PDB entry 4C3I | X-ray diffraction, 3.00 A resolution | chains A and F of the 14 polymer chains in the assembly

# Chain A
Name: DNA-directed RNA polymerase I subunit RPA190
Source organism: Saccharomyces cerevisiae
Notes: EC 2.7.7.6
Reference sequence: P10964 (RPA1_YEAST); residues 1-1664 here = UniProt positions 1-1664
Chain sequence (1664 residues; numbered 1 to 1664; the number before each row is that of its first residue):
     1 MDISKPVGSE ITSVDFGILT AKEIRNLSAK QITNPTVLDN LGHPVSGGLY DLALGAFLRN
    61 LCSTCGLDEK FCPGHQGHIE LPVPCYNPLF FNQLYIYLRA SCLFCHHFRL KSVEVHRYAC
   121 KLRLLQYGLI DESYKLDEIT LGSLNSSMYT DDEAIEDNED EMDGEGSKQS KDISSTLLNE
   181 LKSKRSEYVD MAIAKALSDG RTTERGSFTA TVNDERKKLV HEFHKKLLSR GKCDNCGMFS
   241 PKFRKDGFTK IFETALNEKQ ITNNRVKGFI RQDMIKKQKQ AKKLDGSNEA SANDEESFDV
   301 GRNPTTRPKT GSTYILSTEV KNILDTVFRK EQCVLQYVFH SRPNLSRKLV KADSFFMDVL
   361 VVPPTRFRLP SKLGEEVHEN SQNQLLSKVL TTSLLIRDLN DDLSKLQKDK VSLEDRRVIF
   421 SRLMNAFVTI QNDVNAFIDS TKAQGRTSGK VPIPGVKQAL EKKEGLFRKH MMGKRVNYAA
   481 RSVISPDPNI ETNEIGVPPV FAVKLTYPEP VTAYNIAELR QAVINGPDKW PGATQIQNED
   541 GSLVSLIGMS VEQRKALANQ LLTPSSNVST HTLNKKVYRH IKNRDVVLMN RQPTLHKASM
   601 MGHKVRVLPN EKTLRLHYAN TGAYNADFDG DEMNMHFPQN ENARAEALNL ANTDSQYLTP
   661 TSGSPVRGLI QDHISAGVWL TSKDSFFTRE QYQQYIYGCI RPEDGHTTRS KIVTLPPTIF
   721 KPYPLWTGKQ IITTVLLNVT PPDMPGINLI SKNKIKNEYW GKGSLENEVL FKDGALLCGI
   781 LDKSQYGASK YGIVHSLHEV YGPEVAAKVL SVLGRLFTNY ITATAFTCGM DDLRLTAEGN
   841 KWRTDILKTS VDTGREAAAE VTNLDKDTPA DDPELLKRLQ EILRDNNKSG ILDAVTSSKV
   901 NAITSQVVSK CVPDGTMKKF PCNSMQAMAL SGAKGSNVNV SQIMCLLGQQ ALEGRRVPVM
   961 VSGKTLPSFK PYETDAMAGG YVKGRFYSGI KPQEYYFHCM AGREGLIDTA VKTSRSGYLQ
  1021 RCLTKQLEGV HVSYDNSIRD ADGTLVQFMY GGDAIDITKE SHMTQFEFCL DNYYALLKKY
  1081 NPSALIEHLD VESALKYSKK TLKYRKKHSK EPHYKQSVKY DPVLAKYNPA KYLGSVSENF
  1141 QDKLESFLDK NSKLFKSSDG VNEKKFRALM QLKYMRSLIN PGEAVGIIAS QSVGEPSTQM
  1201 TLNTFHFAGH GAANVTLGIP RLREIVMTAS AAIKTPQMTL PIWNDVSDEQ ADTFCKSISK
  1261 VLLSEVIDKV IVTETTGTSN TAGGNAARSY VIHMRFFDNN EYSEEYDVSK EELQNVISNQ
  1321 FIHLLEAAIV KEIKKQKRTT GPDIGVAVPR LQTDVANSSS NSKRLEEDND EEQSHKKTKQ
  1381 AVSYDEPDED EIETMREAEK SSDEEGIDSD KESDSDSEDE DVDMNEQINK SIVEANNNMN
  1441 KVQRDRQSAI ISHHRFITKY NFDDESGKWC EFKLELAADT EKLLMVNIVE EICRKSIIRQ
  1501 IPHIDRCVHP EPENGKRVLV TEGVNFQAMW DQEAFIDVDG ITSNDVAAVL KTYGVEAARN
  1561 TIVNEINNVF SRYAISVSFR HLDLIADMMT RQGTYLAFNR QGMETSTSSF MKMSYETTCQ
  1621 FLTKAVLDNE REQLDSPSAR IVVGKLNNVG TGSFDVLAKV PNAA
Unresolved in the structure: 142-171, 276-311, 407-409, 448-450, 1154-1159, 1206-1213, 1279-1286, 1353-1437, 1664
Bound ions: Zn2+ site 1: C62, C65, C72, H75; Zn2+ site 2: C102, C105, C233, C236
Swiss-Prot annotation at these positions:
  - region: P992 to E1004 (Bridging helix)
  - binding site (Zn(2+)): C62, C65, C72, H75, C102, C105, C233, C236
  - binding site (Mg(2+)): D627, D629, D631
  - modified residue (Phosphoserine): S889, S1636
Reported in the primary citation:
  - conformationally variable residues (helix shift): K1012 to S1016

# Chain F
Name: DNA-directed RNA polymerases I, II, and III subunit rpabc 2
Source organism: Saccharomyces cerevisiae
Reference sequence: P20435 (RPAB2_YEAST); numbering as in UniProt (aligned over 1-155)
Chain sequence (155 residues; each row starts with the number of its first residue):
     1 MSDYEEAFND GNENFEDFDV EHFSDEETYE EKPQFKDGET TDANGKTIVT GGNGPEDFQQ
    61 HEQIRRKTLK EKAIPKDQRA TTPYMTKYER ARILGTRALQ ISMNAPVFVD LEGETDPLRI
   121 AMKELAEKKI PLVIRRYLPD GSFEDWSVEE LIVDL
Unresolved in the structure: 1-54, 155
Swiss-Prot annotation at these positions:
  - region: L111 to L132 (Leucine-zipper)
  - modified residue: S24 (Phosphoserine)

# Interface between chain A and chain F
Pairs across the interface - 88 pairs, chain A then chain F:
  I3(A) - S102(F)
  I3(A) - M103(F)  hydrophobic
  S4(A) - M103(F)
  P510(A) - S102(F)
  T512(A) - S102(F)
  T512(A) - N104(F)
  Y514(A) - I101(F)
  Y514(A) - S102(F)
  Y514(A) - L111(F)  hydrophobic
  Y514(A) - E114(F)
  Y514(A) - T115(F)
  Y514(A) - P117(F)
  E518(A) - T115(F)  hydrogen bond
  N574(A) - S102(F)  hydrogen bond (side chain-backbone)
  N574(A) - M103(F)
  N574(A) - N104(F)
  K576(A) - M103(F)
  R584(A) - D116(F)  salt bridge
  K604(A) - R119(F)
  E641(A) - G95(F)
  E641(A) - A98(F)
  E641(A) - L99(F)
  E641(A) - L118(F)
  N642(A) - R92(F)
  N642(A) - G95(F)
  N642(A) - T96(F)  hydrogen bond (side chain-backbone)
  N642(A) - L99(F)
  R644(A) - D116(F)  salt bridge
  A645(A) - A91(F)
  A645(A) - G95(F)
  A645(A) - L118(F)  hydrophobic
  L648(A) - L118(F)  hydrophobic
  N649(A) - R90(F)  hydrogen bond
  L650(A) - K87(F)
  L650(A) - Y88(F)  hydrophobic
  L650(A) - A91(F)  hydrophobic
  S1033(A) - P139(F)
  Y1034(A) - T81(F)
  Y1034(A) - E89(F)  hydrogen bond
  Y1034(A) - R136(F)
  Y1034(A) - Y137(F)
  Y1034(A) - L138(F)  hydrophobic
  D1035(A) - L138(F)
  R1039(A) - P139(F)
  A1084(A) - I152(F)
  L1085(A) - Y84(F)
  L1085(A) - I152(F)  hydrophobic
  H1088(A) - P83(F)
  H1088(A) - E150(F)
  N1128(A) - A80(F)
  A1130(A) - T82(F)
  A1130(A) - P83(F)
  K1131(A) - R79(F)
  K1131(A) - A80(F)
  K1131(A) - T81(F)  hydrogen bond (side chain-backbone)
  M1175(A) - Y84(F)  hydrophobic
  R1176(A) - Y84(F)  hydrogen bond
  R1176(A) - D154(F)  salt bridge
  N1180(A) - T86(F)
  N1180(A) - K87(F)  hydrogen bond (side chain-backbone)
  N1180(A) - Y88(F)
  P1181(A) - T86(F)
  P1181(A) - Y88(F)
  E1183(A) - K87(F)  salt bridge
  E1183(A) - Y88(F)  hydrogen bond
  G1650(A) - Y88(F)
  T1651(A) - Y88(F)
  T1651(A) - R92(F)  hydrogen bond (backbone-side chain)
  S1653(A) - Y137(F)
  F1654(A) - Y88(F)
  F1654(A) - E89(F)
  F1654(A) - R92(F)  hydrogen bond (backbone-side chain)
  F1654(A) - I134(F)  hydrophobic
  F1654(A) - R135(F)
  D1655(A) - V133(F)
  D1655(A) - I134(F)
  D1655(A) - R135(F)  hydrogen bond (backbone-backbone)
  D1655(A) - Y137(F)  hydrogen bond
  V1656(A) - R92(F)
  V1656(A) - L132(F)  hydrophobic
  V1656(A) - V133(F)
  V1656(A) - I134(F)  hydrophobic
  L1657(A) - L132(F)
  L1657(A) - V133(F)  hydrogen bond (backbone-backbone)
  L1657(A) - R135(F)
  A1658(A) - P131(F)
  A1658(A) - L132(F)  hydrophobic
  K1659(A) - P131(F)  hydrogen bond (backbone-backbone)
Other interface residues (no listed pair), chain A (52 interface residues in all): E509, V511, A513, N515, N640, G1043, D1056, N1081, G1182, L1646, G1652
Other interface residues (no listed pair), chain F (46 interface residues in all): L94, Q100, I120, D145, W146, S147

# In short
52 residues of chain A and 46 residues of chain F are in contact; the contacts include 15 hydrogen bonds and 4
salt bridges. Among the polar pairs are R584(A)-D116(F), R644(A)-D116(F) and R1176(A)-D154(F). From UniProt: 8
Zn2+-binding residues and 3 Mg2+-binding residues on chain A. The paper reports conformational variability at
K1012(A).
Here chain A is DNA-directed RNA polymerase I subunit RPA190 and chain F is DNA-directed RNA polymerases I,
II, and III subunit rpabc 2, both from Saccharomyces cerevisiae. Entry 4C3I (Structure of 14-subunit RNA
polymerase I at 3.0 A resolution, crystal form C2-100) was determined by X-ray diffraction (same publication
as 4C3H and 4C3J).
